Entry 4X6Z (X-ray diffraction, 2.70 A resolution); this record covers chains B and C of the 30 polymer chains in the assembly.

Chain B:
Protein: Proteasome subunit alpha type-2
Source organism: Saccharomyces cerevisiae (strain ATCC 204508 / S288c)
Notes: EC 3.4.25.1
UniProtKB: P23639 (PSA2_YEAST); numbering as in UniProt (aligned over 1-250)
Sequence (250 residues; numbered 1 to 250; the number before each row is that of its first residue):
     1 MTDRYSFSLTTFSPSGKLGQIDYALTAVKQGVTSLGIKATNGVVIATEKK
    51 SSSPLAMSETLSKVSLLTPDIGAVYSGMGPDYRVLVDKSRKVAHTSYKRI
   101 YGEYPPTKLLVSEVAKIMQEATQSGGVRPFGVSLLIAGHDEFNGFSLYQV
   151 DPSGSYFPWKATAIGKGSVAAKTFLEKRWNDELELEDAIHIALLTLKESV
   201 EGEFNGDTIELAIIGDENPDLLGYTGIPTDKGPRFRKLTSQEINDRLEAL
Unresolved in the structure: 1, 250
Curated features (UniProtKB/Swiss-Prot):
  - cross-link: Lys108 (Glycyl lysine isopeptide (Lys-Gly) (interchain with G-Cter in ubiquitin))

Chain C:
Protein: Proteasome subunit alpha type-3
Source organism: Saccharomyces cerevisiae (strain ATCC 204508 / S288c)
Notes: EC 3.4.25.1
UniProtKB: P23638 (PSA3_YEAST); residues 1-258 here = UniProt positions 1-258
Sequence (258 residues; numbered 1 to 258; the number before each row is that of its first residue):
     1 MGSRRYDSRTTIFSPEGRLYQVEYALESISHAGTAIGIMASDGIVLAAER
    51 KVTSTLLEQDTSTEKLYKLNDKIAVAVAGLTADAEILINTARIHAQNYLK
   101 TYNEDIPVEILVRRLSDIKQGYTQHGGLRPFGVSFIYAGYDDRYGYQLYT
   151 SNPSGNYTGWKAISVGANTSAAQTLLQMDYKDDMKVDDAIELALKTLSKT
   201 TDSSALTYDRLEFATIRKGANDGEVYQKIFKPQEIKDILVKTGITKKDED
   251 EEADEDMK
Unresolved in the structure: 1, 246-258
Curated features (UniProtKB/Swiss-Prot):
  - cross-link (Glycyl lysine isopeptide (Lys-Gly)): Lys100 (interchain with G-Cter in ubiquitin), Lys199 (interchain with G-Cter in ubiquitin), Lys231 (interchain with G-Cter in ubiquitin)

How chain B and chain C interact:
Residue-residue contacts (63; chain B residue first):
  Arg4(B) - Ser3(C)
  Tyr5(B) - Ser3(C)
  Tyr5(B) - Tyr6(C)
  Ser6(B) - Gly126(C)
  Ser6(B) - Leu128(C)
  Phe7(B) - Ser3(C)
  Phe7(B) - Tyr6(C)
  Phe7(B) - Asp7(C)
  Phe7(B) - Gly127(C)
  Ser8(B) - Gly127(C)  hydrogen bond (backbone-backbone)
  Ser8(B) - Leu128(C)
  Ser8(B) - Arg129(C)  hydrogen bond (side chain-backbone)
  Thr10(B) - Arg129(C)
  Thr11(B) - Ser8(C)
  Thr11(B) - Thr10(C)
  Thr11(B) - Gln21(C)
  Phe12(B) - Gln21(C)  hydrogen bond (backbone-side chain)
  Phe12(B) - Tyr24(C)
  Phe12(B) - Ala25(C)  hydrophobic
  Phe12(B) - Ser28(C)
  Phe12(B) - Pro130(C)
  Phe12(B) - Gly132(C)
  Ser13(B) - Tyr24(C)
  Pro14(B) - Tyr24(C)  hydrophobic
  Pro14(B) - Glu27(C)
  Ser15(B) - Glu27(C)
  Ser15(B) - His31(C)
  Gly16(B) - Tyr24(C)
  Gly16(B) - Glu27(C)
  Gly16(B) - Ser28(C)
  Leu18(B) - Leu80(C)  hydrophobic
  Lys38(B) - Glu58(C)  salt bridge
  Lys116(B) - Ile86(C)
  Gln119(B) - Ala82(C)
  Gln119(B) - Asp83(C)  hydrogen bond
  Gln119(B) - Ile86(C)
  Thr122(B) - Arg129(C)  hydrogen bond (backbone-side chain)
  Gln123(B) - Tyr122(C)
  Gln123(B) - Leu128(C)
  Gln123(B) - Arg129(C)  hydrogen bond (side chain-backbone)
  Gln123(B) - Phe131(C)
  Gly125(B) - Leu128(C)
  Tyr148(B) - Thr61(C)
  Ser153(B) - Ala82(C)
  Gly154(B) - Ala82(C)
  Ser155(B) - Ala82(C)
  Tyr156(B) - Glu85(C)  hydrogen bond
  Pro158(B) - Leu57(C)
  Pro158(B) - Glu58(C)  hydrogen bond (backbone-backbone)
  Pro158(B) - Thr61(C)
  Pro158(B) - Ser62(C)
  Trp159(B) - Ser54(C)
  Trp159(B) - Leu56(C)
  Trp159(B) - Leu57(C)  hydrophobic
  Trp159(B) - Glu58(C)
  Lys160(B) - Thr55(C)  hydrogen bond (side chain-backbone)
  Lys160(B) - Leu56(C)  hydrogen bond (backbone-backbone)
  Lys160(B) - Leu57(C)  hydrogen bond (side chain-backbone)
  Lys160(B) - Glu58(C)
  Ala161(B) - Leu56(C)
  Glu176(B) - Thr55(C)  hydrogen bond
  Glu176(B) - Leu56(C)
  Trp179(B) - Leu56(C)  hydrophobic
Also at the interface, not in a pair above, chain B (34 interface residues in all): Ser124, Phe157, Lys172, Leu175
Also at the interface, not in a pair above, chain C (32 interface residues in all): Thr81

In short:
Chain B and chain C form an interface of 34 and 32 residues respectively, with 12 hydrogen bonds and 1 salt
bridge. Polar contacts include Lys38(B)-Glu58(C), Ser8(B)-Arg129(C) and Phe12(B)-Gln21(C).
Here chain B is Proteasome subunit alpha type-2 and chain C is Proteasome subunit alpha type-3, both from
Saccharomyces cerevisiae (strain ATCC 204508 / S288c). Entry 4X6Z (Yeast 20S proteasome in complex with PR-VI
modulator) was determined by X-ray diffraction.
